2BG9 - chains B and C of the 5 polymer chains in the assembly; structure by electron microscopy, 4.00 A resolution.

== Chain B ==
Name: Acetylcholine receptor protein, beta chain
From: Torpedo marmorata
Reference sequence: Q6S3I0 (Q6S3I0); residues 1-469 here correspond to UniProt positions 25-493 (UniProt number = residue number + 24)
Sequence (370 residues; each row starts with the number of its first residue; note: 99 numbers in that range are skipped by the numbering (no residue carries them; nothing is unmodelled there)):
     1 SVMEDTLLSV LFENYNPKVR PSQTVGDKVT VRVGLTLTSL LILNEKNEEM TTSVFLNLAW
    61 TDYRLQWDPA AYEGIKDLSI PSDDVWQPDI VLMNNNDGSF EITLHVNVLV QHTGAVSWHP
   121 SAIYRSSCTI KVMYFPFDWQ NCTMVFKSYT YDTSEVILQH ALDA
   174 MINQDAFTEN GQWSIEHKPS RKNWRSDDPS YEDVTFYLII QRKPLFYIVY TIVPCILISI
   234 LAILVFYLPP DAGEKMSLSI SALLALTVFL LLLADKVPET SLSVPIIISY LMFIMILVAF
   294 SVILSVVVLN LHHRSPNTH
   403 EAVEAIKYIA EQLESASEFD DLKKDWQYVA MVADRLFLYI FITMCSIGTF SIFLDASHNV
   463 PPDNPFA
Disulfides: Cys128-Cys142

== Chain C ==
Name: Acetylcholine receptor protein, delta chain
From: Torpedo marmorata
Reference sequence: Q6S3H8 (Q6S3H8); residues 1-484 here correspond to UniProt positions 22-505 (UniProt number = residue number + 21)
Sequence (369 residues; row label = number of the first residue in the row; note: 115 numbers in that range are skipped by the numbering (no residue carries them; nothing is unmodelled there)):
     1 VNEEERLIND LLIVNKYNKH VRPVKHNNEV VNIALSLTLS NLISLKETDE TLTTNVWMDH
    61 AWYDHRLTWN ASEYSDISIL RLRPELIWIP DIVLQNNNDG QYNVAYFCNV LVRPNGYVTW
   121 LPPAIFRSSC PINVLYFPFD WQNCSLKFTA LNYNANEISM DL
   178 IIDPEAFTEN GEWEIIHKPA KKNIYGDKFP NGTNYQDVTF YLIIRRKPLF YVINFITPCV
   238 LISFLAALAF YLPAESGEKM STAICVLLAQ AVFLLLTSQR LPETALAVPL IGKYLMFIMS
   298 LVTGVVVNCG IVLNFHFRTP STH
   421 SGIDSTNYIV KQIKEKNAYD EEVGNWNLVG QTIDRLSMFI ITPVMVLGTI FIFVMGNFNR
   481 PPAK
Disulfides: Cys130-Cys144

== Chain B / chain C interface ==
Pairs across the interface (51):
  Leu41(B) with Thr51(C)
  Ser53(B) with Asp99(C), hydrogen bond
  Ile75(B) with Asn27(C)
  Asp77(B) with Glu157(C)
  Leu78(B) with Glu157(C)
  Ser79(B) with His20(C); Asn152(C); Glu157(C), hydrogen bond
  Ile80(B) with His20(C)
  Pro81(B) with His20(C)
  Ile102(B) with Asn98(C)
  Asn107(B) with Arg22(C); Asn152(C), hydrogen bond
  Ile123(B) with Asp99(C)
  Glu182(B) with Glu50(C)
  Asn183(B) with Thr48(C); Asp49(C); Glu50(C)
  Tyr220(B) with Pro279(C), hydrogen bond (side chain-backbone); Ala282(C); Leu283(C)
  Leu234(B) with Leu264(C), hydrophobic; Leu310(C), hydrophobic
  Leu237(B) with Gly307(C); Leu310(C), hydrophobic; Asn311(C)
  Leu241(B) with Phe314(C), hydrophobic
  Asp244(B) with Asn311(C), hydrogen bond; Phe314(C); Arg315(C); Thr316(C); His320(C)
  Ala245(B) with Phe314(C), hydrophobic; His320(C)
  Glu247(B) with His320(C), salt bridge
  Leu251(B) with Ile261(C), hydrophobic
  Ser254(B) with Ile261(C); Leu265(C)
  Ala255(B) with Leu265(C), hydrophobic
  Ala258(B) with Leu265(C), hydrophobic
  Phe262(B) with Leu265(C); Ala268(C), hydrophobic; Val269(C); Leu272(C), hydrophobic
  Leu265(B) with Leu272(C), hydrophobic
  Val405(B) with Ile423(C), hydrophobic
  Glu406(B) with Gly422(C); Thr426(C)
  Lys409(B) with Ile423(C); Thr426(C)
  Glu416(B) with Ile433(C)
Other interface residues (no listed pair), chain B (41 interface residues in all): Gly74, Val108, Leu109, Ala122, Gln185, Tyr223, Leu230, Ile233, Tyr240, Ser250, Glu413
Other interface residues (no listed pair), chain C (40 interface residues in all): Asp91, Gln101, Ser129, Tyr153, Asn154, Ser258, Gln276, Val303, Ile429

== Overview ==
41 residues of chain B face 40 of chain C across their interface; the contacts include 5 hydrogen bonds and 1
salt bridge. Among the polar pairs are Glu247(B)-His320(C), Ser53(B)-Asp99(C) and Ser79(B)-Glu157(C).
Chain B is Acetylcholine receptor protein, beta chain and chain C is Acetylcholine receptor protein, delta
chain, both from Torpedo marmorata; the structure, Refined structure of the nicotinic acetylcholine receptor
at 4A resolution, was determined by electron microscopy.
